4BY9 - chains A and E of the 18 polymer chains in the assembly; structure by solution NMR.

# Chain A
Molecule: Ssr26
Sequence (72 nucleotides; row label = number of the first residue in the row):
     1 GCGAGCAAUGAUGAGUGAUGGGCGAACUGAGCUCGAAAGAGCAAUGAUGA
    51 GUGAUGGGCGAACUGAGCUCGC

# Chain E
Molecule: Fibrillarin-like rRNA/tRNA 2'-O-methyltransferase
Organism: Pyrococcus furiosus
Notes: EC 2.1.1.-
Reference sequence: Q8U4M2 (FLPA_PYRFU); residue numbers follow UniProt; this construct covers 1-227
Chain sequence (227 residues; row label = number of the first residue in the row):
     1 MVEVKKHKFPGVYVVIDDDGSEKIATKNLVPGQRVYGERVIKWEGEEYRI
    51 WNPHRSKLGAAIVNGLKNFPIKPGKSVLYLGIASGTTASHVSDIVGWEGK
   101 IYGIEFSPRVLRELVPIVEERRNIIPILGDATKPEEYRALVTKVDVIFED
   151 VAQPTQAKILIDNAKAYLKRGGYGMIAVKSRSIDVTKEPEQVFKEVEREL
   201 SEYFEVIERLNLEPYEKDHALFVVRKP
Swiss-Prot annotation at these positions:
  - binding site (S-adenosyl-L-methionine): Thr86, Thr87, Glu105, Phe106, Asp130, Ala131, Asp150 to Gln153

# How chain A and chain E interact
Pairs across the interface (14):
  U16(A) - His54(E)  phosphate contact
  G21(A) - Arg109(E)  phosphate contact
  G22(A) - Ser107(E)  sugar contact
  G22(A) - Arg109(E)  phosphate contact
  C23(A) - Gln153(E)  sugar contact
  G24(A) - Gln153(E)  sugar contact
  G24(A) - Pro154(E)  phosphate contact
  G24(A) - Arg181(E)  base contact
  G24(A) - Ser182(E)  sugar contact
  A25(A) - Pro154(E)  phosphate contact
  A25(A) - Arg181(E)  sugar contact
  A25(A) - Ser182(E)  sugar contact
  A25(A) - Val185(E)  sugar contact
  A26(A) - Val185(E)  phosphate contact
Interface residues without a listed pair, chain E (10 interface residues in all): Asn52, Val110

# In short
The interface between chain A and chain E involves 7 residues on one side and 10 on the other. From UniProt:
10 S-adenosyl-L-methionine-binding residues on chain E.
Here chain A is Ssr26 and chain E is Fibrillarin-like rRNA/tRNA 2'-O-methyltransferase (Pyrococcus furiosus).
Entry 4BY9 (The structure of the Box CD enzyme reveals regulation of rRNA methylation) was determined by
solution NMR.
